PDB entry 8BDG | X-ray diffraction, 2.35 A resolution | chains B and E of the 6 polymer chains in the assembly

[Chain B]
Molecule: Tubulin beta-2B chain
Organism: Bos taurus
UniProt: Q6B856 (TBB2B_BOVIN); the author numbering skips numbers that UniProt does not, so the offset changes along the chain: 1-42 = UniProt 1-42; 45-360 = UniProt 43-358; 369-455 = UniProt 359-445
Chain sequence (445 residues; each row starts with the number of its first residue; note: 10 numbers in that range are skipped by the numbering (no residue carries them; nothing is unmodelled there)):
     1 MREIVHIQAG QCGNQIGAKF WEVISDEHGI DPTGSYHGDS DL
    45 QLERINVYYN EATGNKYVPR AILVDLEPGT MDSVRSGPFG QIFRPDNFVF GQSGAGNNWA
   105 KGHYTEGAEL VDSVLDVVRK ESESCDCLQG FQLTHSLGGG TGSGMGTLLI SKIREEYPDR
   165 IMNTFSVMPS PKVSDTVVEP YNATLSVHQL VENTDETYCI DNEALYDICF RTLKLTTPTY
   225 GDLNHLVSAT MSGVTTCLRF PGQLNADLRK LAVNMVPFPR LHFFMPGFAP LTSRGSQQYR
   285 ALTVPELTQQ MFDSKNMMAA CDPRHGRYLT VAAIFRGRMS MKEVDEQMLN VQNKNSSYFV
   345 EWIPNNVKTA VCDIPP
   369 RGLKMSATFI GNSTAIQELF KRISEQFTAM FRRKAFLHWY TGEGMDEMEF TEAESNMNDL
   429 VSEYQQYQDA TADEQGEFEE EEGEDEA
Disordered / not traced: 279-280, 439-455
Ion coordination: Mg2+: Gln11 (together with GDP)
Small-molecule neighbours:
  - GDP (guanosine-5'-diphosphate): Gly10, Gln11, Cys12, Gln15, Ile16, Asp69, Ala99, Asn101, Ser140, Gly142, Gly143, Gly144, Thr145, Gly146, Ser147, Val171, Pro173, Val177, Asp179, Glu183, Asn206, Leu209, Tyr224, Leu227, Asn228
  - R3T ([(1S,2S,3R,4S,7R,9S,10S,12R,15S)-4-acetyloxy-15-[(2R,3S)-3-(2-bromanylethanoylamino)-2-oxidanyl-3-phenyl-propanoyl]oxy-10,14,16,16-tetramethyl-1,9,12-tris(oxidanyl)-11-oxidanylidene-6-oxatetracyclo[11.3.1.03,10.04,7]heptadec-13-en-2-yl] benzoate): Val23, Glu27, Leu217, Leu219, Asp226, His229, Leu230, Ala233, Ser236, Phe272, Pro274, Leu275, Thr276, Ser277, Arg278, Gln282, Arg320, Pro360, Arg369, Gly370, Leu371
Curated features (UniProtKB/Swiss-Prot):
  - motif: Met1 to Ile4 (MREI motif)
  - binding site (GTP): Gln11, Glu71, Ser140, Gly144, Thr145, Gly146, Asn206, Asn228
  - binding site (Mg(2+)): Glu71
  - modified residue: Ser40 (Phosphoserine), Thr57 (Phosphothreonine), Lys60 (N6-acetyllysine), Ser174 (Phosphoserine), Thr287 (Phosphothreonine), Thr292 (Phosphothreonine), Arg320 (Omega-N-methylarginine), Glu448 (5-glutamyl polyglutamate)
  - cross-link (Glycyl lysine isopeptide (Lys-Gly)): Lys60 (interchain with G-Cter in ubiquitin), Lys326 (interchain with G-Cter in ubiquitin)
What the authors report for this chain:
  - binding site for R3T: His229, Gly370

[Chain E]
Molecule: Stathmin-4
Organism: Rattus norvegicus
UniProt: P63043 (STMN4_RAT); residues 5-145 here correspond to UniProt positions 49-189 (UniProt number = residue number + 44)
Chain sequence (143 residues; row label = number of the first residue in the row):
     3 MADMEVIELN KCTSGQSFEV ILKPPSFDGV PEFNASLPRR RDPSLEEIQK KLEAAEERRK
    63 YQEAELLKHL AEKREHEREV IQKAIEENNN FIKMAKEKLA QKMESNKENR EAHLAAMLER
   123 LQEKDKHAEE VRKNKELKEE ASR
Disordered / not traced: 3-5, 28-43, 142-145
Construct notes: initiating methionine (3); expression tag (4)
Curated features (UniProtKB/Swiss-Prot):
  - modified residue: Ser46 (Phosphoserine)

[How chain B and chain E interact]
Pairs across the interface (24):
  Tyr108(B) - His78(E)  hydrogen bond
  Tyr108(B) - Glu79(E)
  Tyr108(B) - Val82(E)  hydrophobic
  Tyr108(B) - Ile83(E)
  Leu152(B) - Glu79(E)
  Ser155(B) - Leu72(E)
  Ser155(B) - Arg76(E)  hydrogen bond
  Lys156(B) - Arg76(E)
  Lys156(B) - Glu79(E)  salt bridge
  Arg158(B) - Leu68(E)
  Glu159(B) - Leu69(E)
  Glu159(B) - Leu72(E)
  Glu159(B) - Arg76(E)  salt bridge
  Pro162(B) - Glu65(E)
  Glu196(B) - His71(E)  salt bridge
  Glu196(B) - Lys75(E)  salt bridge
  Glu411(B) - Val82(E)
  Glu411(B) - Ala86(E)
  Gly412(B) - Val82(E)
  Gly412(B) - Lys85(E)
  Gly412(B) - Ala86(E)
  Met413(B) - Val82(E)
  Asp414(B) - Lys85(E)  salt bridge
  Glu417(B) - His78(E)  salt bridge
Other interface residues (no listed pair), chain B (16 interface residues in all): His107, Thr109, Gly410

[In short]
16 residues of chain B and 13 residues of chain E are in contact, with 2 hydrogen bonds and 6 salt bridges.
Polar contacts include Lys156(B)-Glu79(E), Glu159(B)-Arg76(E) and Glu196(B)-His71(E). Ligands of chain B: GDP
and compound R3T. The paper reports a binding site for R3T at His229(B) and Gly370(B).
Here chain B is Tubulin beta-2B chain (Bos taurus) and chain E is Stathmin-4 (Rattus norvegicus). Entry 8BDG
(Tubulin-taxane-2b complex) was determined by X-ray diffraction (same publication as 8BDE and 8BDF).
